7G89 - chains A and B; structure by X-ray diffraction, 1.90 A resolution.

== Chain A ==
Molecule: Transforming protein RhoA
Source organism: Homo sapiens
Notes: EC 3.6.5.2
UniProt: P61586 (RHOA_HUMAN); residues 1-184 here = UniProt positions 1-184
Chain sequence (185 residues; row label = number of the first residue in the row; numbering starts at 0):
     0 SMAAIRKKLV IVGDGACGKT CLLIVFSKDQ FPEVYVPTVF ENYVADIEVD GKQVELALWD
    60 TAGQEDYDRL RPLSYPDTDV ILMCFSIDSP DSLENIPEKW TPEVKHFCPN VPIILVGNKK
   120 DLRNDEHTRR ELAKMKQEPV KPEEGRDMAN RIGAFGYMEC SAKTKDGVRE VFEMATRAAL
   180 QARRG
Not modelled in the structure: 0-2, 182-184
Sequence notes: expression tag (0)
Small-molecule neighbours:
  - 1-(5-amino-2H-isoindol-2-yl)ethan-1-one (ZT7), molecule 1: Val35, Pro36, Thr37
  - 1-(5-amino-2H-isoindol-2-yl)ethan-1-one (ZT7), molecule 2: Asp67, Arg70, Pro101, Glu102, His105, Phe106
UniProt features mapped onto this chain:
  - region: Ala61 to Asp78 (Switch II region)
  - motif: Tyr34 to Tyr42 (Effector region)
  - binding site (GTP): Gly12 to Thr19, Phe30 to Thr37, Asp59 to Gln63, Asn117 to Asp120, Ser160 to Lys162
  - modified residue: Tyr34 (Microbial infection: O-AMP-tyrosine), Thr37 (Microbial infection: O-AMP-threonine), Asn41 (Microbial infection: ADP-ribosylasparagine), Gln63 (5-glutamyl serotonin)
  - glycosylation: Tyr34 (Microbial infection: O-linked (GlcNAc) tyrosine), Thr37 (Microbial infection: O-alpha-linked (GlcNAc) threonine)
  - cross-link: Lys135 (Glycyl lysine isopeptide (Lys-Gly) (interchain with G-Cter in ubiquitin))
  - natural variant: Glu47 (E47K: In EDFAOB), Pro71 (P71S: In EDFAOB)
  - mutagenesis: Gly14 (G14V: Increased Rho protein signal transduction. Constitutively active), Thr19 (T19N: Decreased Rho protein signal transduction. Decreased substrate adhesion-dependent cell spreading. Decreased stress fibers assembly. Decreased cytoplasmic microtubule organization), Tyr34 (Y34A: Abolishes interaction with DGKQ; Y34F: Abolishes AMPylation by Haemophilus IbpA), Thr37 (T37A: Abolished monoglucosylation by C.difficile toxin TcdA. Abolished O-GlcNAcylation by C.novyi toxin TcdA), Gln63 (Q63L: Causes constitutive activation), Lys135 (K135R: Reduced FBXL19-mediated ubiquitination and subsequent degradation)

== Chain B ==
Molecule: Rho guanine nucleotide exchange factor 2
Source organism: Homo sapiens
UniProt: Q92974 (ARHG2_HUMAN); residues 206-448 here = UniProt positions 206-448
Chain sequence (245 residues; each row starts with the number of its first residue):
   204 SMEMDEKDFA ADSWSLAVDS SFLQQHKKEV MKQQDVIYEL IQTELHHVRT LKIMTRLFRT
   264 GMLEELHLEP GVVQGLFPCV DELSDIHTRF LSQLLERRRQ ALCPGSTRNF VIHRLGDLLI
   324 SQFSGPSAEQ MCKTYSEFCS RHSKALKLYK ELYARDKRFQ QFIRKVTRPA VLKRHGVQEC
   384 ILLVTQRITK YPLLISRILQ HSHGIEEERQ DLTTALGLVK ELLSNVDEGI YQLEKGARLQ
   444 EIYNR
Sequence notes: expression tag (204-205)
Small-molecule neighbours: 1-(5-amino-2H-isoindol-2-yl)ethan-1-one (ZT7): Leu396, Ser399, Arg400, Gln403
UniProt features mapped onto this chain:
  - modified residue: Lys353 (N6-acetyllysine)
  - mutagenesis: Tyr394 (Y394A: Reduces phosphorylation level, normal microtubule localization and activity)

== How chain A and chain B interact ==
Pairs across the interface - 62 pairs, chain A then chain B:
  Arg5(A) - Lys376(B)  hydrogen bond (side chain-backbone)
  Arg5(A) - Glu382(B)  salt bridge
  Lys7(A) - Leu385(B)
  Val33(A) - Ser216(B)
  Val33(A) - Ser218(B)
  Val33(A) - Leu219(B)  hydrophobic
  Tyr34(A) - Ser216(B)
  Tyr34(A) - Asp238(B)
  Tyr34(A) - Val239(B)
  Tyr34(A) - Glu242(B)  hydrogen bond
  Tyr34(A) - Arg400(B)  hydrogen bond
  Val35(A) - Arg400(B)  hydrogen bond (backbone-side chain)
  Pro36(A) - Glu242(B)
  Pro36(A) - Arg400(B)
  Thr37(A) - Val239(B)
  Thr37(A) - Glu242(B)  hydrogen bond
  Thr37(A) - Leu396(B)
  Thr37(A) - Leu397(B)
  Thr37(A) - Arg400(B)  hydrogen bond
  Val38(A) - Glu242(B)  hydrogen bond (backbone-side chain)
  Val38(A) - Lys393(B)
  Phe39(A) - Lys393(B)  hydrogen bond (backbone-side chain)
  Glu40(A) - Thr246(B)
  Glu40(A) - His249(B)  salt bridge
  Glu40(A) - Leu386(B)
  Asn41(A) - Arg377(B)  hydrogen bond (side chain-backbone)
  Asn41(A) - Leu386(B)
  Tyr42(A) - Arg377(B)
  Val43(A) - Lys376(B)
  Asp45(A) - Lys376(B)  salt bridge
  Glu54(A) - Lys376(B)
  Trp58(A) - Glu382(B)
  Trp58(A) - Leu385(B)  hydrophobic
  Trp58(A) - Leu386(B)
  Trp58(A) - Gln389(B)
  Asp59(A) - Gln389(B)  hydrogen bond (backbone-side chain)
  Gly62(A) - Thr392(B)
  Gly62(A) - Leu396(B)
  Gln63(A) - Gln389(B)
  Gln63(A) - Thr392(B)
  Tyr66(A) - Thr392(B)
  Tyr66(A) - Lys423(B)
  Tyr66(A) - Leu426(B)
  Tyr66(A) - Ser427(B)
  Tyr66(A) - Asp430(B)
  Asp67(A) - Asp430(B)  hydrogen bond (backbone-side chain)
  Arg68(A) - Asp430(B)  salt bridge
  Arg68(A) - Glu431(B)
  Arg68(A) - Ile433(B)
  Leu69(A) - Cys342(B)  hydrophobic
  Leu69(A) - Thr392(B)
  Leu69(A) - Asp430(B)  hydrogen bond (backbone-side chain)
  Leu69(A) - Ile433(B)  hydrophobic
  Leu72(A) - Cys342(B)
  Leu72(A) - His345(B)
  Leu72(A) - Leu385(B)
  Leu72(A) - Thr388(B)
  Leu72(A) - Gln435(B)
  Ser73(A) - Leu385(B)
  Ser73(A) - Gln389(B)  hydrogen bond
  Asp76(A) - Lys353(B)  salt bridge
  Asp76(A) - Gln381(B)
Also at the interface, not in a pair above, chain A (29 interface residues in all): Lys27, Ala61, Pro75
Also at the interface, not in a pair above, chain B (35 interface residues in all): Asp215, Ser346, Leu349, Ile391

== Overview ==
29 residues of chain A and 35 residues of chain B are in contact; the contacts include 13 hydrogen bonds and 5
salt bridges. Among the polar pairs are Arg5(A)-Glu382(B), Glu40(A)-His249(B) and Asp45(A)-Lys376(B). One
1-(5-amino-2H-isoindol-2-yl)ethan-1-one molecule is bound between chain A and chain B.
Here chain A is Transforming protein RhoA and chain B is Rho guanine nucleotide exchange factor 2, both from
Homo sapiens. Entry 7G89 (ARHGEF2 PanDDA analysis group deposition -- ARHGEF2 and RhoA in complex with
Z1192341021) was determined by X-ray diffraction.
